PDB entry 9CZ9 | electron microscopy, 2.43 A resolution | chains G and I of the 12 polymer chains in the assembly

# Chain G (and I)
Name: DNA protection during starvation protein
Source organism: Pyrococcus furiosus
Notes: EC 1.16.-.-; chain I of this document is another copy of the same molecule, construct and numbering; everything in this record applies to it too
Reference sequence: Q8U1L3 (DPS_PYRFU); residues 1-185 here = UniProt positions 1-185
Amino-acid sequence (185 residues; each row starts with the number of its first residue):
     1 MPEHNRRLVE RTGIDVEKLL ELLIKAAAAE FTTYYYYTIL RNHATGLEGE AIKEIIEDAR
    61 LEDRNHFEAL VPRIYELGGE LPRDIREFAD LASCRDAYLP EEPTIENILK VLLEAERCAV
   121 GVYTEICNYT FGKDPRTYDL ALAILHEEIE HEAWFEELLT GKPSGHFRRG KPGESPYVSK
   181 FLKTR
Unresolved in the structure: 1-13, 184-185
Cystine bridges: Cys94-Cys118
Ion coordination: Fe ion site 1: Glu30, Asp63, His66, Glu148; Fe ion site 2: Asp63, Glu116, Glu148, His151
Curated features (UniProtKB/Swiss-Prot):
  - binding site (Fe cation): Glu30, His66, Glu116, Glu148, His151

# Chain G / chain I interface
Contacting residue pairs - 16 pairs, chain G then chain I:
  Asn42(G) - Glu157(I)
  Asn42(G) - Pro163(I)
  Asn42(G) - Gly165(I)
  Thr45(G) - Glu157(I)
  Thr45(G) - Gly161(I)  hydrogen bond (side chain-backbone)
  Gly46(G) - Glu157(I)  hydrogen bond (backbone-backbone)
  Gly46(G) - Leu158(I)
  Leu47(G) - Glu48(I)
  Leu47(G) - Ile52(I)  hydrophobic
  Leu47(G) - Ile105(I)  hydrophobic
  Glu50(G) - Ala51(I)
  Glu50(G) - Ile55(I)
  Glu50(G) - Leu158(I)
  Lys53(G) - Glu157(I)  salt bridge
  Lys53(G) - His166(I)
  Glu54(G) - Phe167(I)
Other interface residues (no listed pair), chain G (11 interface residues in all): Arg41, His43, Ala44, Glu57
Other interface residues (no listed pair), chain I (14 interface residues in all): Glu54, Leu109

# Summary
11 residues of chain G and 14 residues of chain I are in contact, with 2 hydrogen bonds and 1 salt bridge.
Polar pairs include Lys53(G)-Glu157(I), Thr45(G)-Gly161(I) and Gly46(G)-Glu157(I). From UniProt: 5 Fe
cation-binding residues on chain G.
Both chains are DNA protection during starvation protein (Pyrococcus furiosus). Entry 9CZ9 (Structure of
thioferritin with averaged iron mineral core, from Pyrococcus furiosis) was determined by electron microscopy,
deposited together with 9E8S, 9CZ0 and 9CZ8.
